PDB entry 3SJP | X-ray diffraction, 2.00 A resolution | chain A

== Chain A ==
Molecule: Capsid
From: Norovirus Hu/GII.4/2004/NL
Notes: fragment: Protruding Domain
Reference sequence: Q5EGK8 (Q5EGK8_9CALI); numbering as in UniProt (aligned over 221-531)
Amino-acid sequence (311 residues; each row starts with the number of its first residue):
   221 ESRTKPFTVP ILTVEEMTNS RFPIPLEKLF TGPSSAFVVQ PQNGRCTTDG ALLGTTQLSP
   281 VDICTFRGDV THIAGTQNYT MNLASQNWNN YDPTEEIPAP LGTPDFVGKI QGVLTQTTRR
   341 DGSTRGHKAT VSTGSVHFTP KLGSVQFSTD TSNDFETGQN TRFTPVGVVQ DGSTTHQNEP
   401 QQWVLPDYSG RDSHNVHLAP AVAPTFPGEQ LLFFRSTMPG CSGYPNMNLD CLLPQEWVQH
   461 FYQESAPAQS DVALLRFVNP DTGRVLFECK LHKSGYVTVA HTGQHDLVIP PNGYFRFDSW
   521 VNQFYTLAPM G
Unresolved in the structure: 391-399, 439-446
Metal / ion sites: Zn2+ site 1 near His292 (its only coordinating residue here); Zn2+ site 2: Arg339, Asp341, Glu376; Zn2+ site 3: His347, Asp370; Zn2+ site 4 near His460 (its only coordinating residue here); Zn2+ site 5 near Glu464 (its only coordinating residue here)
What the authors report for this chain:
  - conformationally variable residues (loop rearrangement, order/disorder transition): Leu334 to His347, Val389 to Pro400, Pro439 to Met447

== In short ==
His347 and Asp370 coordinate Zn2+ site 3. The Zn2+ site 2 is built by Arg339, Asp341 and Glu376. From the
paper: conformational variability at Leu334, Val389 and Pro439.
Chain A is Capsid (Norovirus Hu/GII.4/2004/NL); the structure, Structural characterization of a GII.4 2004
norovirus variant (TCH05), was determined by X-ray diffraction together with 3SEJ, 3SKB, 3SLD and 3SLN from
the same study.
